Entry 7SHO (X-ray diffraction, 2.25 A resolution); this record covers chain B.

[Chain B]
Protein: Stimulator of interferon genes protein
From: Homo sapiens
UniProt: Q86WV6 (STING_HUMAN); numbering as in UniProt (aligned over 155-341)
Sequence (188 residues; row label = number of the first residue in the row):
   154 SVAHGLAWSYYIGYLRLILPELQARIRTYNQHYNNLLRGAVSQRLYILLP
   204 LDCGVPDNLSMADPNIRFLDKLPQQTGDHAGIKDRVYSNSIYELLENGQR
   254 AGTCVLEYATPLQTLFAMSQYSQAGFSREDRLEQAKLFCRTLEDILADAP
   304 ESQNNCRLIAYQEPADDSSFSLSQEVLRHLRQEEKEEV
Disordered / not traced: 317-321, 337-341
Differences from the reference sequence: expression tag (154)
UniProt features mapped onto this chain:
  - region: Glu340, Val341 (C-terminal tail (CTT))
  - binding site (2',3'-cGAMP): Ser162, Tyr167, Arg238, Thr263
  - binding site (3',3'-c-di-GMP): Ser162, Tyr167, Arg238 to Ser241, Thr263
  - binding site (2',3'-cUAMP): Tyr167, Arg238, Thr263
  - modified residue: Thr229 (Phosphothreonine), Ser241 (Phosphoserine)
  - cross-link (Glycyl lysine isopeptide (Lys-Gly)): Lys236 (interchain with G-Cter in ubiquitin), Lys338 (interchain with G-Cter in SUMO)
  - natural variant: Val155 (V155M: In SAVI), His232 (H232R: Activated by both 2'-3' linked cGAMP and 3'-3' linked cGAMP), Arg284 (R284S: Found in a 9-month-old patient who died following a fever and severe neck abscess without indication of any severe bacterial infection)
  - mutagenesis: Gly158 (G158A: Constitutively active mutant that promotes the production of type I interferon in absence of cGAMP ligand; G158E: Abolished homodimerization and activation ...), Ser162 (S162A: Slight decrease in c-di-GMP-binding. Renders the enzyme sensitive to 5,6-dimethylxanthenone 4-acetic acid (DMXAA) drug, leading to activation of the STING1 pathway ...), Gly166 (G166S: Slight decrease in c-di-GMP-binding), Arg178 to Arg180 (Abolishes the endoplasmic reticulum location), Gly230 (G230I: Renders the enzyme sensitive to 5,6-dimethylxanthenone 4-acetic acid (DMXAA) drug, leading to activation of the STING1 pathway), Lys236 (K236R: Loss of deubiquitination by USP44), Arg238 to Tyr240 (Strong decrease in cGAMP-binding without affecting interaction with TBK1. Abolished ability to induce autophagy), Arg238 (R238A: Abolished cGAMP-binding. Abolished ability to induce autophagy), Tyr240 (Y240A: Abolished cGAMP-binding; Y240S: Strong decrease in c-di-GMP-binding), Asn242 (N242A: Strong decrease in c-di-GMP and cGAMP-binding), Glu260 (E260A: Strong decrease in c-di-GMP and cGAMP-binding), Thr263 (T263A: Strong decrease in c-di-GMP-binding), 9 further mutagenesis entries in UniProt
Ligand contacts: 9UH ((2R,5R,7R,8S,10R,12aR,14R,15R,15aS,16R)-7-(2-amino-6-oxo-1,6-dihydro-9H-purin-9-yl)-14-(6-amino-9H-purin-9-yl)-2,10,15,16-tetrahydroxyoctahydro-2H,10H,12H-5,8-methano-2lambda~5~,10lambda~5~-furo[3,2-l][1,3,6,9,11,2,10]pentaoxadiphosphacyclotetradecine-2,10-dione): Ser162, Tyr163, Gly166, Tyr167, His232, Ile235, Arg238, Val239, Tyr240, Ser241, Glu260, Thr263, Pro264, Thr267

[In short]
Chain B binds compound 9UH. From UniProt: 4 residues binding 2',3'-cGAMP, 7 residues binding 3',3'-c-di-GMP, 3
residues binding 2',3'-cUAMP and 28 mutagenesis sites.
Chain B is Stimulator of interferon genes protein (Homo sapiens); the structure, Crystal structure of hSTING
in complex with c[2',3'-(ara-2'-G, ribo-3'-A)-MP] (RJ242), was determined by X-ray diffraction (same
publication as 7SHP).
